8CEN - chains R and T of the 46 polymer chains in the assembly; structure by electron microscopy, 3.00 A resolution.

[Chain R]
Protein: Transcription initiation factor IIF subunit beta
Organism: Saccharomyces cerevisiae
UniProt: P41896 (T2FB_YEAST); residue numbers follow UniProt; this construct covers 1-400
Chain sequence (400 residues; row label = number of the first residue in the row):
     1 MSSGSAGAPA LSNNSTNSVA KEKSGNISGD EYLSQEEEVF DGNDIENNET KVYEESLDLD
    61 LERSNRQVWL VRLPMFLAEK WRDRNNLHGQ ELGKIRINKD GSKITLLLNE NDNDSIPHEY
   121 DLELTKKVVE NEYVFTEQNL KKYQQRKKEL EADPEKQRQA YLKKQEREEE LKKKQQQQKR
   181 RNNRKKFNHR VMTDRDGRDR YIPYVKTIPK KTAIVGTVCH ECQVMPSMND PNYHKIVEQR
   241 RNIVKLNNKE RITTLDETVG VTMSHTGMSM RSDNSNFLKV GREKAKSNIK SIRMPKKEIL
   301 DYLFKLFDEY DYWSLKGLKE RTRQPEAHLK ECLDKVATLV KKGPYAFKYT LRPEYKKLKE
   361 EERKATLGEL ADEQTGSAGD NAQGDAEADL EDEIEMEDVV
Not modelled in the structure: 1-37, 145-197, 359-400
UniProt features mapped onto this chain:
  - modified residue (Phosphoserine): Ser28, Ser34, Ser56

[Chain T]
Molecule: Template DNA
Sequence (209 nucleotides; numbered -135 to 73; the number before each row is that of its first residue; numbers below 1 keep their minus sign (DA-135 is residue -135)):
  -135 ATCGATGTAT ATATCTGACA CGTGCCTGGA GACTAGGGAG TAATCCCCTT GGCGGTTAAA
   -75 ACGCGGGGGA CAGCGCGTAC GTGCGTTTAA GCGGTGCTAG AGCTGTCTAC GACCAACACA
   -15 GCGCAGAAGA GCTATGATAT TTTTATGTAT GTACAACACA CATCGGAGGT GAATCGAACG
    45 TTCCATAGCT ATTATATACA CAGCGTGCT
Not modelled in the structure: -135 to 0

[How chain R and chain T interact]
Pairs across the interface (10; chain R residue first):
  Leu315(R) - DC47(T)  phosphate contact
  Lys316(R) - DT46(T)  phosphate contact
  Lys330(R) - DC48(T)  salt bridge to the phosphate
  Leu339(R) - DC47(T)  phosphate contact
  Leu339(R) - DC48(T)  phosphate contact
  Phe347(R) - DT45(T)  base contact
  Phe347(R) - DT46(T)  phosphate contact
  Phe347(R) - DC47(T)  phosphate contact
  Tyr349(R) - DC47(T)  phosphate contact
  Tyr349(R) - DC48(T)  hydrogen bond to the phosphate

[In short]
6 residues of chain R face 4 of chain T across their interface; the contacts include 1 hydrogen bond and 1
salt bridge. Polar contacts include Tyr349(R)-DC48(T) and Lys330(R)-DC48(T).
Here chain R is Transcription initiation factor IIF subunit beta (Saccharomyces cerevisiae) and chain T is
Template DNA. Entry 8CEN (Yeast RNA polymerase II transcription pre-initiation complex with core Mediator) was
determined by electron microscopy together with 8CEO from the same study.
